8KG8 - chains 3 and I of the 18 polymer chains in the assembly; structure by electron microscopy, 4.23 A resolution (low resolution: residue-level contacts below are approximate; hydrogen-bond / salt-bridge calls are withheld).

== Chain 3 ==
Name: DNA replication licensing factor MCM3
Source organism: Saccharomyces cerevisiae S288C
Notes: EC 3.6.4.12
UniProt: P24279 (MCM3_YEAST); residues 1-971 here = UniProt positions 1-971
Sequence (971 residues; row label = number of the first residue in the row):
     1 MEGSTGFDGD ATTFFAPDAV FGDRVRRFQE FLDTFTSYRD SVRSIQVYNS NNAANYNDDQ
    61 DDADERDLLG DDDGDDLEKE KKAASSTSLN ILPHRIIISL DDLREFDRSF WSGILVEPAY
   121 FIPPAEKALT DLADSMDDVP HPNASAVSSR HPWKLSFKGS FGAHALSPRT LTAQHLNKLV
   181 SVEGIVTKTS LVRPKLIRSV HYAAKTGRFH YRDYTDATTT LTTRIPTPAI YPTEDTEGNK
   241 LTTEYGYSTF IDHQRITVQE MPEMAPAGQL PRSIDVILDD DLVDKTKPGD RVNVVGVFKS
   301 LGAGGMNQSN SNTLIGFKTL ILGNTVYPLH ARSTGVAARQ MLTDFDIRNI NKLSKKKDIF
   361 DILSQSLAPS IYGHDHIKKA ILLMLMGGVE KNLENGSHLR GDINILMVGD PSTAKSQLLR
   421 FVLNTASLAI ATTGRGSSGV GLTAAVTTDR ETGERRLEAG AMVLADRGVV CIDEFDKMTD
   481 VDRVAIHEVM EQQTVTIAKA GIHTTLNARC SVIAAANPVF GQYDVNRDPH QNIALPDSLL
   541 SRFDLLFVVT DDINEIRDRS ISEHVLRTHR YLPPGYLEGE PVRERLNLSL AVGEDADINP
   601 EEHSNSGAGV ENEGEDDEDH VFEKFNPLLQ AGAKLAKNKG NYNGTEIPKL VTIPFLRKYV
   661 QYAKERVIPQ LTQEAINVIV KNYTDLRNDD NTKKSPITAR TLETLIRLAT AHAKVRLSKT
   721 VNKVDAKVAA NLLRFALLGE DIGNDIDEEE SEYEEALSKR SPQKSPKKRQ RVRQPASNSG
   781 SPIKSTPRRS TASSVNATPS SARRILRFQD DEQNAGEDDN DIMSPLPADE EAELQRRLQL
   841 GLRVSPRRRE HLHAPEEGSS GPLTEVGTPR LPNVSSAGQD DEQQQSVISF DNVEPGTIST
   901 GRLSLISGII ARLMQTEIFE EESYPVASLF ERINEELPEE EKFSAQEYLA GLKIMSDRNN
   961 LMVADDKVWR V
Disordered / not traced: 1-17, 56-85, 596-644, 742-971
Residues lining bound ligands:
  - ADP (adenosine-5'-diphosphate): Ser-370, Ile-371, Tyr-372, His-374, Asp-410, Pro-411, Ser-412, Thr-413, Ala-414, Lys-415, Ser-416, Gln-417, Ile-561, Val-565
  - ATP-gamma-S (AGS; phosphothiophosphoric acid-adenylate ester): Ser-538, Arg-542, Ala-699, Arg-700, Glu-703
Swiss-Prot annotation at these positions:
  - motif: Ser-541 to Asp-544 (Arginine finger)
  - binding site (ATP): Gly-409 to Ser-416
  - modified residue: Ser-761 (Phosphoserine), Ser-777 (Phosphoserine), Ser-781 (Phosphoserine), Thr-868 (Phosphothreonine)
  - mutagenesis: Lys-415 (K415A: No effect on MCM2-7 complex helicase activity. Loss of MCM2-7 complex helicase activity; when associated with MCM5 A-422. Reduces MCM2-7 complex helicase activity ...)

== Chain I ==
Molecule: 71-nt DNA strand
Sequence (71 nucleotides; each row starts with the number of its first residue):
     1 TAGAGTAGGA AGTGATGGTA AGTGATTAGA GAATTGGAGA GTGTGTTTTT TTTTTTTTTT
    61 TTTTTTTTTT T
Disordered / not traced: 1-40, 61-71

== Interface between chain 3 and chain I ==
Residue-residue contacts (10):
  Ser-438(3) with DT54(I)
  Val-440(3) with DT53(I); DT54(I)
  Gly-441(3) with DT54(I)
  Val-446(3) with DT52(I); DT53(I)
  Arg-455(3) with DT51(I); DT52(I)
  Lys-499(3) with DT53(I)
  Ala-500(3) with DT52(I)
Interface residues without a listed pair, chain 3 (9 interface residues in all): Ala-444, Ala-445

== Overview ==
9 residues of chain 3 face 4 of chain I across their interface. Bound to chain 3: ADP and ATP-gamma-S. Curated
annotation (UniProt) lists 8 ATP-binding residues and one mutagenesis site on chain 3.
Chain 3 is DNA replication licensing factor MCM3 (Saccharomyces cerevisiae S288C) and chain I is a 71-nt DNA
strand; the structure, Yeast replisome in state II, was determined by electron microscopy, deposited together
with 8W7S, 8KG6, 8KG9 and 8W7M.
